PDB entry 7NYH | electron microscopy, 3.60 A resolution | chains K and N of the 7 polymer chains in the assembly

# Chain K
Name: NADH-quinone oxidoreductase subunit K
Source organism: Escherichia coli B
Notes: EC 7.1.1.2
UniProt: F4VE45 (F4VE45_ECOLX); residues 1-100 here = UniProt positions 1-100
Sequence (100 residues; numbered 1 to 100; the number before each row is that of its first residue):
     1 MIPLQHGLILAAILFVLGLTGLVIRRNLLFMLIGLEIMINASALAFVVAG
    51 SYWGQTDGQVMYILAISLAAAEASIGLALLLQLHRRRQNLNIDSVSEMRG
From the paper describing this entry:
  - catalytic residues: Glu-36, Glu-72 (proposed by the authors, not directly observed)

# Chain N
Name: NADH-quinone oxidoreductase subunit N
Source organism: Escherichia coli B
Notes: EC 7.1.1.-
UniProt: P0AFF0 (NUON_ECOLI); numbering as in UniProt (aligned over 1-485)
Sequence (485 residues; each row starts with the number of its first residue):
     1 MTITPQNLIALLPLLIVGLTVVVVMLSIAWRRNHFLNATLSVIGLNAALV
    51 SLWFVGQAGAMDVTPLMRVDGFAMLYTGLVLLASLATCTFAYPWLEGYND
   101 NKDEFYLLVLIAALGGILLANANHLASLFLGIELISLPLFGLVGYAFRQK
   151 RSLEASIKYTILSAAASSFLLFGMALVYAQSGDLSFVALGKNLGDGMLNE
   201 PLLLAGFGLMIVGLGFKLSLVPFHLWTPDVYQGAPAPVSTFLATASKIAI
   251 FGVVMRLFLYAPVGDSEAIRVVLAIIAFASIIFGNLMALSQTNIKRLLGY
   301 SSISHLGYLLVALIALQTGEMSMEAVGVYLAGYLFSSLGAFGVVSLMSSP
   351 YRGPDADSLFSYRGLFWHRPILAAVMTVMMLSLAGIPMTLGFIGKFYVLA
   401 VGVQAHLWWLVGAVVVGSAIGLYYYLRVAVSLYLHAPEQPGRDAPSNWQY
   451 SAGGIVVLISALLVLVLGVWPQPLISIVRLAMPLM
Unresolved in the structure: 192-198, 438-446, 484-485
Swiss-Prot annotation at these positions:
  - mutagenesis: Met-1 (M1H: Shows 20% of the wild-type rate of deamino-NADH oxidase), Lys-158 (K158C: Shows 50% of the wild-type rate of deamino-NADH oxidase. Inhibited by 30-50% upon addition of 0.25 mM of decylubiquinone), Lys-217 (K217C: Loss of activity; K217R: Shows 40% of the wild-type rate of deamino-NADH oxidase), His-224 (H224K: Shows 40% of the wild-type rate of deamino-NADH oxidase. Inhibited by 20-30% upon addition of 0.25 mM of decylubiquinone), Lys-247 (K247C: Shows 7% of the wild-type rate of deamino-NADH oxidase), Gly-391 (G391S: Shows 90% of the wild-type rate of deamino-NADH oxidase), Lys-395 (K395C: Shows 5% of the wild-type rate of deamino-NADH oxidase; K395R: Shows 30% of the wild-type rate of deamino-NADH oxidase)
From the paper describing this entry:
  - catalytic residues: Glu-133 (proposed by the authors, not directly observed)

# Interface between chain K and chain N
Contacting residue pairs (61; chain K residue first):
  Leu-8(K) / Ala-179(N)  hydrophobic
  Ala-12(K) / Phe-172(N)  hydrophobic
  Phe-15(K) / Ser-168(N)
  Phe-15(K) / Phe-169(N)  hydrophobic
  Phe-15(K) / Phe-172(N)  hydrophobic
  Leu-19(K) / Phe-169(N)  hydrophobic
  Leu-22(K) / Ile-161(N)  hydrophobic
  Leu-28(K) / Ile-157(N)  hydrophobic
  Leu-32(K) / Ile-161(N)  hydrophobic
  Leu-35(K) / Ile-161(N)
  Leu-35(K) / Ala-164(N)  hydrophobic
  Leu-35(K) / Ala-165(N)
  Met-38(K) / Ser-168(N)  hydrogen bond (backbone-side chain)
  Ile-39(K) / Ser-168(N)
  Ser-42(K) / Leu-171(N)
  Ser-42(K) / Phe-172(N)
  Ala-45(K) / Ala-175(N)  hydrophobic
  Phe-46(K) / Ala-175(N)  hydrophobic
  Phe-46(K) / Leu-184(N)  hydrophobic
  Ala-49(K) / Tyr-178(N)
  Gly-50(K) / Tyr-178(N)
  Trp-53(K) / Tyr-178(N)
  Trp-53(K) / Ala-179(N)  hydrogen bond (side chain-backbone)
  Trp-53(K) / Gln-180(N)
  Trp-53(K) / Ser-181(N)
  Trp-53(K) / Gly-182(N)
  Gln-55(K) / Tyr-178(N)  hydrogen bond
  Gln-55(K) / Gly-182(N)
  Asp-57(K) / Tyr-178(N)  hydrogen bond
  Asp-57(K) / Leu-184(N)
  Met-61(K) / Leu-171(N)  hydrophobic
  Leu-64(K) / Phe-129(N)
  Leu-64(K) / Leu-130(N)  hydrophobic
  Ala-65(K) / Leu-171(N)  hydrophobic
  Leu-68(K) / Phe-129(N)  hydrophobic
  Leu-68(K) / Glu-133(N)
  Leu-68(K) / Ser-167(N)
  Ala-71(K) / Leu-137(N)  hydrophobic
  Glu-72(K) / Phe-140(N)
  Glu-72(K) / Thr-160(N)
  Glu-72(K) / Ala-164(N)
  Ile-75(K) / Phe-140(N)  hydrophobic
  Leu-79(K) / Ser-156(N)
  Leu-79(K) / Ile-157(N)  hydrophobic
  Leu-79(K) / Thr-160(N)
  Gln-82(K) / Phe-147(N)
  Gln-82(K) / Leu-153(N)
  Leu-83(K) / Ile-157(N)  hydrophobic
  Arg-86(K) / Arg-148(N)
  Ile-92(K) / Ile-157(N)  hydrophobic
  Val-95(K) / Glu-154(N)
  Ser-96(K) / Glu-154(N)
  Glu-97(K) / Lys-150(N)
  Glu-97(K) / Arg-151(N)  salt bridge
  Glu-97(K) / Glu-154(N)  hydrogen bond (backbone-side chain)
  Met-98(K) / Arg-151(N)
  Met-98(K) / Glu-154(N)
  Met-98(K) / Asp-229(N)
  Met-98(K) / Gln-232(N)
  Met-98(K) / Arg-296(N)
  Gly-100(K) / Arg-296(N)  hydrogen bond (backbone-side chain)
Other interface residues (no listed pair), chain K (40 interface residues in all): Leu-4, Ala-11, Met-31, Ala-41, Arg-87
Other interface residues (no listed pair), chain N (38 interface residues in all): Gly-141, Lys-158, Met-174, Leu-176, Asp-183, Tyr-300

# In short
40 residues of chain K face 38 of chain N across their interface, with 6 hydrogen bonds and 1 salt bridge.
Among the polar pairs are Glu-97(K)/Arg-151(N), Met-38(K)/Ser-168(N) and Trp-53(K)/Ala-179(N). UniProt lists 7
mutagenesis sites on chain N. From the paper: catalytic residues Glu-36(K), Glu-72(K) and Glu-133(N).
Here chain K is NADH-quinone oxidoreductase subunit K and chain N is NADH-quinone oxidoreductase subunit N,
both from Escherichia coli B. Entry 7NYH (Respiratory complex I from Escherichia coli - focused refinement of
membrane arm) was determined by electron microscopy.
